Entry 8DCR (electron microscopy, 2.60 A resolution); this record covers chains B and A of the 5 polymer chains in the assembly.

== Chain B ==
Name: Guanine nucleotide-binding protein G(I)/G(S)/G(T) subunit beta-1
Source organism: Bos taurus
Reference sequence: P62871 (GBB1_BOVIN); numbering as in UniProt (aligned over 2-340)
Sequence (339 residues; row label = number of the first residue in the row):
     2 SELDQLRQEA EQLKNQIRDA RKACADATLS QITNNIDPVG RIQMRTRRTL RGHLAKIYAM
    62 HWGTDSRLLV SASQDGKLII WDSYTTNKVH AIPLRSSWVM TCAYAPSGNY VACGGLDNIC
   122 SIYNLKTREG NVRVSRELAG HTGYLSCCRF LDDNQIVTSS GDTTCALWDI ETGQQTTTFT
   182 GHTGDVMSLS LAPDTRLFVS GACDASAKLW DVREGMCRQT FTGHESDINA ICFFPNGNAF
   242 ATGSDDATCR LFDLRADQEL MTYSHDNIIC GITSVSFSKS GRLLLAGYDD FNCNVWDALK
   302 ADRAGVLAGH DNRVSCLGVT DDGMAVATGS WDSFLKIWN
Unresolved in the structure: 2
UniProt features mapped onto this chain:
  - modified residue: Ser2 (N-acetylserine), His266 (Phosphohistidine)

== Chain A ==
Name: Guanine nucleotide-binding protein G(s) subunit alpha isoforms short
Source organism: Bos taurus
Reference sequence: P04896 (GNAS2_BOVIN), isoform P04896-2; residues 1-380 here = UniProt positions 1-380
Sequence (384 residues; each row starts with the number of its first residue; numbers below 1 keep their minus sign (Gly-3 is residue -3)):
    -3 GPLAMGCLGN SKTEDQRNEE KGQREANKKI EKQLQKDKQV YRATHRLLLL GAGESGKSTI
    57 VKQMRILHVN GFNGDSEKAT KVQDIKNNLK EAIETIVAAM SNLVPPVELA NPENQFRVDY
   117 ILSVMNVPDF DFPPEFYEHA KALWEDEGVR ACYERSNEYQ LIDCAQYFLD KIDVIKQDDY
   177 VPSDQDLLRC RVLTSGIFET KFQVDKVNFH MFDVGGQRDE RRKWIQCFND VTAIIFVVAS
   237 SSYNMVIRED NQTNRLQEAL NLFKSIWNNR WLRTISVILF LNKQDLLAEK VLAGKSKIED
   297 YFPEFARYTT PEDATPEPGE DPRVTRAKYF IRDEFLRIST ASGDGRHYCY PHFTCAVDTE
   357 NIRRVFNDCR DIIQRMHLRQ YELL
Unresolved in the structure: -3 to 14, 48-190, 239-246, 289-292, 308-316, 351-352
Construct notes: expression tag (-3 to 0); conflict Gly18 (Ala in P04896), Ser72 (Gly in P04896)
UniProt features mapped onto this chain:
  - region: Arg42 to Thr55 (G1 motif)
  - binding site (GTP): Gly47 to Thr55
  - binding site (Mg(2+)): Ser54
  - lipidation: Gly2 (N-palmitoyl glycine), Cys3 (S-palmitoyl cysteine)

== Interface between chain B and chain A ==
Pairs across the interface (63; chain B residue first):
  Leu55(B) - Asp33(A)
  Leu55(B) - Lys34(A)
  Leu55(B) - Tyr37(A)  hydrophobic
  Ala56(B) - Tyr37(A)
  Lys57(B) - Cys223(A)  hydrogen bond (side chain-backbone)
  Lys57(B) - Asn225(A)  hydrogen bond
  Lys57(B) - Asp226(A)  salt bridge
  Tyr59(B) - Cys223(A)
  Gln75(B) - Cys223(A)
  Asp76(B) - Tyr37(A)
  Lys78(B) - Leu30(A)
  Lys78(B) - Asp33(A)  salt bridge
  Asp83(B) - Gln19(A)  hydrogen bond
  Thr86(B) - Gln19(A)  hydrogen bond
  Asn88(B) - Gln19(A)
  Asn88(B) - Asn23(A)  hydrogen bond
  Lys89(B) - Asn23(A)
  Lys89(B) - Ile26(A)
  Lys89(B) - Glu27(A)  salt bridge
  Lys89(B) - Leu30(A)
  Val90(B) - Ile26(A)
  Ala92(B) - Ile26(A)  hydrophobic
  Ser97(B) - Glu195(A)
  Trp99(B) - Ile193(A)
  Trp99(B) - Phe208(A)
  Trp99(B) - Cys223(A)
  Trp99(B) - Phe224(A)  hydrophobic
  Met101(B) - Cys223(A)  hydrophobic
  Leu117(B) - Gly192(A)
  Leu117(B) - Ile193(A)  hydrogen bond (backbone-backbone)
  Leu117(B) - Gln213(A)
  Leu117(B) - Trp220(A)  hydrophobic
  Leu117(B) - Phe224(A)  hydrophobic
  Asp118(B) - Gly192(A)
  Asn119(B) - Gly192(A)
  Asn119(B) - Gly212(A)  hydrogen bond (side chain-backbone)
  Asn119(B) - Gln213(A)
  Thr143(B) - Gly212(A)
  Gly144(B) - Gln213(A)
  Tyr145(B) - Gln213(A)  hydrogen bond (backbone-side chain)
  Tyr145(B) - Lys219(A)
  Tyr145(B) - Trp220(A)
  Gly162(B) - Arg214(A)  hydrogen bond (backbone-side chain)
  Thr164(B) - Arg214(A)
  Gly185(B) - Arg214(A)
  Asp186(B) - Arg214(A)  salt bridge
  Asp186(B) - Glu216(A)
  Met188(B) - Lys219(A)
  Cys204(B) - Arg218(A)  hydrogen bond (backbone-side chain)
  Cys204(B) - Lys219(A)
  Asp228(B) - Arg218(A)  salt bridge
  Asp228(B) - Lys219(A)  salt bridge
  Asn230(B) - Lys219(A)  hydrogen bond
  Asp246(B) - Lys219(A)  salt bridge
  Cys271(B) - Arg266(A)
  Asp290(B) - Arg266(A)  hydrogen bond (backbone-side chain)
  Asp290(B) - Trp267(A)
  Asp291(B) - Arg266(A)
  Arg314(B) - Gln222(A)  hydrogen bond
  Arg314(B) - Trp267(A)
  Trp332(B) - Gln222(A)
  Trp332(B) - Asn225(A)
  Trp332(B) - Trp267(A)  hydrophobic
Interface residues without a listed pair, chain B (44 interface residues in all): Gly53, His91, Arg96, Ser98, Asp163, Thr184, Phe292, Asn313
Interface residues without a listed pair, chain A (29 interface residues in all): Arg42, Ser191, Val227

== Summary ==
The interface between chain B and chain A involves 44 residues on one side and 29 on the other; the contacts
include 13 hydrogen bonds and 7 salt bridges. Polar contacts include Lys57(B)-Asp226(A), Lys78(B)-Asp33(A) and
Lys89(B)-Glu27(A).
Chain B is Guanine nucleotide-binding protein G(I)/G(S)/G(T) subunit beta-1 and chain A is Guanine
nucleotide-binding protein G(s) subunit alpha isoforms short, both from Bos taurus; the structure, Cryo-EM
structure of dobutamine-bound beta1-adrenergic receptor in complex with heterotrimeric Gs-protein, was
determined by electron microscopy together with 8DCS from the same study.
